PDB entry 2WWA | electron microscopy, 8.90 A resolution (very low resolution: no residue pairs are listed; an interface is given only as per-side residue counts) | chains D and N of the 15 polymer chains in the assembly

== Chain D ==
Molecule: 25S RRNA
Organism: Saccharomyces cerevisiae
Sequence (63 nucleotides; each row starts with the number of its first residue):
    41 AGAACGCAGC GAAAUGCGAU ACGUAAUGUG AAUUGCAGAA UUCCGUGAAU CAUCGAAUCU
   101 UUG

== Chain N ==
Molecule: 60S ribosomal protein L35
Organism: Saccharomyces cerevisiae
UniProt: P39741 (RL35_YEAST); residues 1-120 here = UniProt positions 1-120
Sequence (120 residues; numbered 1 to 120; the number before each row is that of its first residue):
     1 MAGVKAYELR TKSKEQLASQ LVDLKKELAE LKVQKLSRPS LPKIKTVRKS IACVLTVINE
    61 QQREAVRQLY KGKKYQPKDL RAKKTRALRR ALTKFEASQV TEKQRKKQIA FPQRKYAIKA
Disordered / not traced: 70-120

== Chain D / chain N interface ==
At this resolution (9 A) residue pairs are not listed: 17 residues of chain D and 19 of chain N lie at the interface.

== Summary ==
17 residues of chain D face 19 of chain N across their interface.
Chain D is 25S RRNA and chain N is 60S ribosomal protein L35, both from Saccharomyces cerevisiae; the
structure, Cryo-EM structure of idle yeast Ssh1 complex bound to the yeast 80S ribosome, was determined by
electron microscopy together with 2WW9 and 2WWB from the same study.
